PDB entry 3OGI | X-ray diffraction, 2.55 A resolution | chains A and B

# Chain A
Protein: Putative ESAT-6-like protein 6
Source organism: Mycobacterium tuberculosis
UniProt: P95242 (ES6L6_MYCTU); numbering as in UniProt (aligned over 1-94)
Chain sequence (101 residues; each row starts with the number of its first residue):
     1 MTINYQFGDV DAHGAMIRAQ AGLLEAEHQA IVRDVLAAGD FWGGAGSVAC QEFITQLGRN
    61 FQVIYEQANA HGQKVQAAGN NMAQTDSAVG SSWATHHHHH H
Not modelled in the structure: 1-12, 40-48, 70-101
Construct notes: expression tag (95-101)
Modified / non-standard residues: Mse1 (selenomethionine); Mse16 (selenomethionine; parent Met); Mse82 (selenomethionine)

# Chain B
Protein: Putative ESAT-6-like protein 7
Source organism: Mycobacterium tuberculosis
UniProt: P95243 (ES6L7_MYCTU); residues 1-98 here = UniProt positions 1-98
Chain sequence (99 residues; row label = number of the first residue in the row; numbering starts at 0):
     0 SMATRFMTDP HAMRDMAGRF EVHAQTVEDE ARRMWASAQN ISGAGWSGMA EATSLDTMAQ
    60 MNQAFRNIVN MLHGVRDGLV RDANNYEQQE QASQQILSS
Not modelled in the structure: 0-4, 42-45, 98
Construct notes: expression tag (0)
Modified / non-standard residues: Mse1 (selenomethionine); Mse6, Mse12, Mse15, Mse33, Mse48, Mse57, Mse60, Mse70 (selenomethionine; parent Met)

# Interface between chain A and chain B
Contacting residue pairs (31):
  H13(A) with S36(B), hydrogen bond (side chain-backbone); N39(B), hydrogen bond
  I17(A) with S36(B)
  Q20(A) with R32(B); Mse33(B); S36(B)
  L24(A) with E29(B); F64(B), hydrophobic
  E27(A) with H22(B), salt bridge; T25(B); E29(B)
  I31(A) with H22(B); L71(B), hydrophobic
  D34(A) with R18(B), salt bridge; H22(B), salt bridge
  V35(A) with F19(B), hydrophobic
  A38(A) with Mse6(B)
  G39(A) with Mse6(B)
  F53(A) with Mse70(B); V74(B), hydrophobic
  Q56(A) with Mse70(B)
  L57(A) with Mse70(B)
  N60(A) with A63(B); N66(B), hydrogen bond; I67(B)
  F61(A) with I67(B), hydrophobic
  I64(A) with Mse33(B), hydrophobic; A63(B), hydrophobic; F64(B), hydrophobic; I67(B), hydrophobic
  Q67(A) with Q59(B), hydrogen bond
Also at the interface, not in a pair above, chain A (24 interface residues in all): Mse16, A21, L23, A30, A37, V63, A68
Also at the interface, not in a pair above, chain B (23 interface residues in all): Mse15, V26, T52, T56, Mse60

# Overview
The interface between chain A and chain B involves 24 residues on one side and 23 on the other; the contacts
include 4 hydrogen bonds and 3 salt bridges. Polar pairs include E27(A)-H22(B), D34(A)-R18(B) and
D34(A)-H22(B).
Chain A is Putative ESAT-6-like protein 6 and chain B is Putative ESAT-6-like protein 7, both from
Mycobacterium tuberculosis; the structure, Crystal structure of the Mycobacterium tuberculosis H37Rv EsxOP
complex (Rv2346c-Rv2347c), was determined by X-ray diffraction (same publication as 4I0X, 4GZR and 3Q4H).
